3J8V - chains L and H of the 13 polymer chains in the assembly; structure by electron microscopy, 13.90 A resolution (very low resolution: no residue pairs are listed; an interface is given only as per-side residue counts).

# Chain L
Protein: H16.14J light chain
From: Mus musculus
Notes: fragment: variable domain Fab
Chain sequence (109 residues; row label = number of the first residue in the row):
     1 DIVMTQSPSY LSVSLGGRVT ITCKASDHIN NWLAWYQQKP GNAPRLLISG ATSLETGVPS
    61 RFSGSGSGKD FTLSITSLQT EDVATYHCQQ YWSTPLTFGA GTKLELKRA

# Chain H
Protein: H16.14J heavy chain
From: Mus musculus
Notes: fragment: variable domain Fab
Chain sequence (119 residues; numbered 3 to 112 plus 9 insertion-coded residues; the number before each row is that of its first residue; a row labelled like 82A-82C holds insertion residues (82A, then the next letters in order)):
     3 QLQQSGAELV RPGSSVKISC KASGYAFSSY WMNWVKQRPG QGLEWIGQIY
   52A P
    53 GDGATNYNGK FKGKATLTAD KSSSTAFMQI
82A-82C SSL
    83 TSEDSAVYFC ARPYRYDG
100A-100E GVYAM
   101 DYWGQGTSVT VS
Disulfide bonds: Cys22-Cys92

# Chain L / chain H interface
At this resolution (14 A) residue pairs are not listed: 14 residues of chain L and 16 of chain H lie at the interface.

# In short
Chain L and chain H form an interface of 14 and 16 residues respectively.
Here chain L is H16.14J light chain and chain H is H16.14J heavy chain, both from Mus musculus. Entry 3J8V
(Cryo-EM reconstruction of quasi-HPV16 complex with H16.14J Fab) was determined by electron microscopy
together with 3J8W from the same study.
